Entry 6SEI (X-ray diffraction, 2.69 A resolution); this record covers chains A and B of the 5 polymer chains in the assembly.

# Chain A
Protein: Structure-specific endonuclease subunit SLX1
From: Thielavia terrestris
Notes: EC 3.1.-.-
UniProt: G2QV68 (G2QV68_THITE); residues 1-324 here = UniProt positions 1-324
Sequence (324 residues; each row starts with the number of its first residue):
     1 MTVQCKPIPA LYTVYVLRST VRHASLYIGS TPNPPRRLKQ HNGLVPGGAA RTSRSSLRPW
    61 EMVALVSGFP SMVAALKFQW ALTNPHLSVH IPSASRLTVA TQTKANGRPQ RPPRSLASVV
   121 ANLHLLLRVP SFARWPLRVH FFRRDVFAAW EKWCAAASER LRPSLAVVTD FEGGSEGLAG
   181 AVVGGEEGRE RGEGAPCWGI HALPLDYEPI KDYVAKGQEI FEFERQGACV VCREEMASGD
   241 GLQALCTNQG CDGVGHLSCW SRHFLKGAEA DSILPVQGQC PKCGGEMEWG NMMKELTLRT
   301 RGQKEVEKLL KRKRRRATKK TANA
Not modelled in the structure: 1-3, 97-107, 176-195, 267-268, 313-324
Sequence notes: engineered mutation Q79 (Glu in G2QV68)
Bound ions: Ca2+: F171, G173 (shared with D898(B), D903(B) of chain B); Zn2+ site 1: C229, C232, H256, C259; Zn2+ site 2: C246, C251, C280, C283
What the authors report for this chain:
  - binding site for the 33-nt DNA strand: R22, H23, R51, R54, R111, R114
  - conformationally variable residues (order/disorder transition): R108 to P113
  - catalytic residues: R108 (proposed by the authors, not directly observed)

# Chain B
Protein: Structure-specific endonuclease subunit SLX4
From: Thielavia terrestris
UniProt: A0A3S4CYR8 (A0A3S4CYR8_9PEZI); residues 834-936 here correspond to UniProt positions 573-675 (UniProt number = residue number - 261)
Sequence (104 residues; row label = number of the first residue in the row):
   833 MEDTETSLVA SPTDQQVSLF RYITQAVVTA PRAKDPANPS WHEKMLMYDP IILEDLTAWL
   893 NSGQLDRVGY DGEVAPGDVK KWCESKSVCC LWRVSLNGKE RKRF
Not modelled in the structure: 833-841, 926-936
Sequence notes: initiating methionine (833)
Bound ions: Ca2+: D898, D903 (shared with F171(A), G173(A) of chain A)

# Chain A / chain B interface
Contacting residue pairs - 64 pairs, chain A then chain B:
  Q4(A) - K876(B)
  Q4(A) - D881(B)
  I8(A) - M879(B)
  I8(A) - Y880(B)  hydrophobic
  P70(A) - Y880(B)  hydrophobic
  S71(A) - Y880(B)  hydrogen bond (side chain-backbone)
  S71(A) - P882(B)
  V73(A) - C921(B)  hydrophobic
  K77(A) - C922(B)
  I91(A) - E916(B)
  P92(A) - K913(B)
  P92(A) - E916(B)
  P92(A) - S917(B)
  S93(A) - K912(B)  hydrogen bond (backbone-side chain)
  S93(A) - K913(B)
  S93(A) - E916(B)  hydrogen bond (backbone-side chain)
  A94(A) - G909(B)
  A94(A) - K913(B)
  S95(A) - K912(B)  hydrogen bond (backbone-side chain)
  S95(A) - W924(B)  hydrogen bond (backbone-side chain)
  R96(A) - E886(B)  salt bridge
  R96(A) - W924(B)
  P130(A) - E916(B)
  P130(A) - S917(B)
  P130(A) - S919(B)  hydrogen bond (backbone-side chain)
  S131(A) - E916(B)  hydrogen bond (backbone-backbone)
  S131(A) - S919(B)
  F132(A) - S919(B)
  A133(A) - S919(B)  hydrogen bond (backbone-side chain)
  R134(A) - S919(B)  hydrogen bond (backbone-side chain)
  W135(A) - S919(B)  hydrogen bond (side chain-backbone)
  W135(A) - C921(B)  hydrophobic
  P136(A) - Y880(B)
  E234(A) - R864(B)  salt bridge
  G239(A) - K866(B)
  G239(A) - P868(B)
  D240(A) - K866(B)
  G241(A) - A865(B)
  G241(A) - K866(B)  hydrogen bond (backbone-backbone)
  G241(A) - P868(B)
  L242(A) - P868(B)
  L242(A) - P871(B)  hydrophobic
  L242(A) - E875(B)
  H256(A) - R864(B)  hydrogen bond
  L257(A) - E875(B)
  L257(A) - M879(B)  hydrophobic
  S261(A) - L878(B)
  D271(A) - K918(B)  hydrogen bond (backbone-side chain)
  I273(A) - V860(B)  hydrophobic
  I273(A) - L878(B)
  I273(A) - W914(B)  hydrophobic
  I273(A) - V920(B)  hydrophobic
  L274(A) - M877(B)
  L274(A) - Y880(B)  hydrophobic
  L274(A) - S919(B)
  P275(A) - L878(B)
  W289(A) - L878(B)  hydrogen bond (side chain-backbone)
  W289(A) - Y880(B)
  G290(A) - Y880(B)
  M293(A) - L878(B)
  T300(A) - P868(B)
  R301(A) - P871(B)
  R301(A) - M879(B)
  R301(A) - D881(B)  salt bridge
Other interface residues (no listed pair), chain A (40 interface residues in all): A74, S258, L296, T297
Other interface residues (no listed pair), chain B (31 interface residues in all): T856, H874, D910, L923

# Overview
40 residues of chain A and 31 residues of chain B are in contact; the contacts include 14 hydrogen bonds and 3
salt bridges. Among the polar pairs are R96(A)-E886(B), E234(A)-R864(B) and R301(A)-D881(B). From the paper:
the catalytic residue R108(A); a binding site for the 33-nt DNA strand at R22(A), H23(A) and R51(A) among
others.
Here chain A is Structure-specific endonuclease subunit SLX1 and chain B is Structure-specific endonuclease
subunit SLX4, both from Thielavia terrestris. Entry 6SEI (Recognition and processing of branched DNA
substrates by Slx1-Slx4 nuclease) was determined by X-ray diffraction together with 6SEH from the same study.
